Entry 6HUO (electron microscopy, 3.26 A resolution); this record covers chains C and D of the 6 polymer chains in the assembly.

# Chain C
Molecule: Gamma-aminobutyric acid receptor subunit gamma-2
Organism: Homo sapiens
UniProtKB: P18507 (GBRG2_HUMAN), isoform P18507-2; residues -38 to 436 here correspond to UniProt positions 1-475 (UniProt number = residue number + 39)
Amino-acid sequence (495 residues; numbered -38 to 456; the number before each row is that of its first residue; numbers below 1 keep their minus sign (Met-38 is residue -38)):
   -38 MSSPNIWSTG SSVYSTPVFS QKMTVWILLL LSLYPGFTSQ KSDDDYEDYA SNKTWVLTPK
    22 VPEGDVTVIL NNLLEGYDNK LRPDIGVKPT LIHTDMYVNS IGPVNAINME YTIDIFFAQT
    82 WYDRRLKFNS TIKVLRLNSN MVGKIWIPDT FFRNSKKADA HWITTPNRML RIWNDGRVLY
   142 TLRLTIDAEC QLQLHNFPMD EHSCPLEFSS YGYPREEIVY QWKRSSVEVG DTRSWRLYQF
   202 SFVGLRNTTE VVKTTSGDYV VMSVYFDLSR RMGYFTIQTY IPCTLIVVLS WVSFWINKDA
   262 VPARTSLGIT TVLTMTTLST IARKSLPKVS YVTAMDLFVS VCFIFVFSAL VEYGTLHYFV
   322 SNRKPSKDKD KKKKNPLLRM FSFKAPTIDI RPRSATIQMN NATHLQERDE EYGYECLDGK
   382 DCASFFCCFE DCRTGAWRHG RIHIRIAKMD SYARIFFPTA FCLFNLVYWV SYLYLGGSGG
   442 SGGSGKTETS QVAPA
Not modelled in the structure: -38 to 25, 325-405, 437-456
Differences from the reference sequence: expression tag (437-456)
Curated features (UniProtKB/Swiss-Prot):
  - region: Arg394 to Asp411 (Interaction with GABARAP)
  - glycosylation (N-linked (GlcNAc...) asparagine): Asn13, Asn90, Asn208
Disulfide bonds: Cys151-Cys165
Glycans and other covalent adducts: N-acetylglucosamine (NAG) linked to Asn208
Small-molecule neighbours: alprazolam (08H; 8-chloro-1-methyl-6-phenyl-4H-[1,2,4]triazolo[4,3-a][1,4]benzodiazepine): Tyr58, Asn60, Phe77
Reported in the primary citation:
  - binding site for alprazolam: Asn60
  - conformationally variable residues (side-chain flip): Tyr58, Asn60, Phe77

# Chain D
Molecule: Gamma-aminobutyric acid receptor subunit alpha-1
Organism: Bos taurus
UniProtKB: chimeric construct of P08219, P14867: residues -34 to -8 from P08219 (GBRA1_BOVIN) positions 1-27 (UniProt number = residue number + 35); residues 1-429 from P14867 positions 28-456 (UniProt number = residue number + 27)
Amino-acid sequence (464 residues; row label = number of the first residue in the row; numbers below 1 keep their minus sign (Met-34 is residue -34)):
   -34 MKKSPGLSDY LWAWTLFLST LTGRSYGDYK DDDDKQPSLQ DELKDNTTVF TRILDRLLDG
    26 YDNRLRPGLG ERVTEVKTDI FVTSFGPVSD HDMEYTIDVF FRQSWKDERL KFKGPMTVLR
    86 LNNLMASKIW TPDTFFHNGK KSVAHNMTMP NKLLRITEDG TLLYTMRLTV RAECPMHLED
   146 FPMDAHACPL KFGSYAYTRA EVVYEWTREP ARSVVVAEDG SRLNQYDLLG QTVDSGIVQS
   206 STGEYVVMTT HFHLKRKIGY FVIQTYLPCI MTVILSQVSF WLNRESVPAR TVFGVTTVLT
   266 MTTLSISARN SLPKVAYATA MDWFIAVCYA FVFSALIEFA TVNYFTKRGY AWDGKSVVPE
   326 KPKKVKDPLI KKNNTYAPTA TSYTPNLARG DPGLATIAKS ATIEPKEVKP ETKPPEPKKT
   386 FNSVSKIDRL SRIAFPLLFG IFNLVYWATY LNREPQLKAP TPHQ
Not modelled in the structure: -34 to 12, 321-383, 419-429
Differences from the reference sequence: linker (-7 to 0)
Curated features (UniProtKB/Swiss-Prot):
  - binding site (4-aminobutanoate): Arg67, Thr130
  - binding site (3alpha-hydroxy-5alpha-pregnan-11,20-dione): Trp246
  - glycosylation (N-linked (GlcNAc...) asparagine): Asn11, Asn111
Disulfide bonds: Cys139-Cys153
Glycans and other covalent adducts: N-acetylglucosamine (NAG) linked to Asn111
Small-molecule neighbours:
  - alprazolam (08H; 8-chloro-1-methyl-6-phenyl-4H-[1,2,4]triazolo[4,3-a][1,4]benzodiazepine): Phe100, His102, Ser159, Tyr160, Val203, Gln204, Ser205, Ser206, Tyr210
  - gamma-amino-butanoic acid (ABU): Phe65, Arg67, Leu118, Thr130
  - PIO ([(2R)-2-octanoyloxy-3-[oxidanyl-[(1R,2R,3S,4R,5R,6S)-2,3,6-tris(oxidanyl)-4,5-diphosphonooxy-cyclohexyl]oxy-phosphoryl]oxy-propyl] octanoate): Arg249, Thr306, Phe310, Thr311, Lys312, Arg313, Asn387, Ser388, Ser390, Lys391, Ile392, Leu395
Reported in the primary citation:
  - binding site for alprazolam: His102
  - conformationally variable residues (loop rearrangement): Ser206

# Chain C / chain D interface
Pairs across the interface (88; chain C residue first):
  Val27(C) - Leu30(D)  hydrophobic
  Val27(C) - Leu34(D)  hydrophobic
  Thr28(C) - Asp27(D)  hydrogen bond
  Thr28(C) - Leu30(D)
  Leu31(C) - Leu30(D)  hydrophobic
  Asn32(C) - Arg29(D)
  Leu35(C) - Arg29(D)
  Phe77(C) - Tyr160(D)
  Arg97(C) - Tyr162(D)
  Arg97(C) - Glu166(D)  salt bridge
  Leu98(C) - Arg29(D)
  Leu98(C) - Ala161(D)
  Asn99(C) - Trp95(D)  hydrogen bond
  Asn99(C) - Asp98(D)
  Asn99(C) - Tyr162(D)  hydrogen bond
  Asn101(C) - Asn28(D)  hydrogen bond (side chain-backbone)
  Asn101(C) - Arg29(D)
  Met102(C) - Arg29(D)
  Lys105(C) - Arg29(D)
  His122(C) - Gly104(D)
  His122(C) - Lys105(D)  hydrogen bond (side chain-backbone)
  Ile124(C) - Phe100(D)
  Ile124(C) - Ser107(D)
  Ile124(C) - Ala109(D)
  Ile124(C) - Leu133(D)  hydrophobic
  Thr125(C) - Thr99(D)  hydrogen bond (side chain-backbone)
  Thr125(C) - Met131(D)
  Thr125(C) - Leu133(D)
  Thr126(C) - Pro97(D)
  Thr126(C) - Asp98(D)
  Asn128(C) - Phe100(D)
  Asn128(C) - Tyr160(D)
  Met130(C) - Tyr160(D)  hydrophobic
  Met130(C) - Ala161(D)
  Arg132(C) - Thr207(D)  hydrogen bond (side chain-backbone)
  Thr142(C) - Tyr160(D)
  Leu143(C) - Tyr160(D)
  Arg144(C) - Phe100(D)
  Arg144(C) - Phe101(D)  hydrogen bond (side chain-backbone)
  Arg144(C) - His102(D)
  Arg144(C) - Gly104(D)  hydrogen bond (side chain-backbone)
  Arg144(C) - Tyr160(D)
  Ser195(C) - Glu138(D)
  Arg197(C) - Asp57(D)
  Arg197(C) - Lys105(D)
  Arg197(C) - Glu138(D)  salt bridge
  Tyr199(C) - His56(D)
  Tyr199(C) - Met58(D)  hydrogen bond
  Tyr199(C) - Lys279(D)
  Tyr199(C) - Val280(D)  hydrophobic
  Tyr199(C) - Ala281(D)
  Gln200(C) - Lys279(D)
  Arg232(C) - Ala281(D)
  Arg232(C) - Tyr282(D)
  Gly234(C) - Ala281(D)
  Tyr235(C) - Arg274(D)
  Tyr235(C) - Lys279(D)
  Tyr235(C) - Val280(D)
  Tyr235(C) - Ala281(D)
  Ile238(C) - Tyr282(D)
  Ile238(C) - Asp287(D)
  Gln239(C) - Arg274(D)
  Leu246(C) - Tyr294(D)  hydrophobic
  Ile247(C) - Thr267(D)
  Val249(C) - Phe298(D)  hydrophobic
  Leu250(C) - Val263(D)  hydrophobic
  Leu250(C) - Leu301(D)  hydrophobic
  Val253(C) - Leu301(D)  hydrophobic
  Val253(C) - Ile302(D)  hydrophobic
  Val253(C) - Ala305(D)  hydrophobic
  Trp256(C) - Ala305(D)
  Trp256(C) - Tyr309(D)  hydrophobic
  Ile257(C) - Asn308(D)
  Asn258(C) - Asn308(D)
  Ala261(C) - Val252(D)  hydrophobic
  Pro263(C) - Pro253(D)  hydrophobic
  Ala264(C) - Val252(D)  hydrophobic
  Ala264(C) - Thr256(D)
  Ser267(C) - Thr256(D)
  Leu268(C) - Thr256(D)
  Leu268(C) - Val260(D)  hydrophobic
  Thr271(C) - Val260(D)
  Thr271(C) - Leu264(D)
  Thr275(C) - Leu264(D)
  Leu279(C) - Ile271(D)  hydrophobic
  Ile282(C) - Ile271(D)  hydrophobic
  Ser286(C) - Lys279(D)
  Arg415(C) - Tyr309(D)
Interface residues without a listed pair, chain C (55 interface residues in all): Asn60, Asp120, Arg129, Leu140, Glu189
Interface residues without a listed pair, chain D (59 interface residues in all): Thr96, Asn103, Lys106, Val108, Thr163, Ser206, Gly208, Tyr210, Pro278, Ala283, Phe304

# Overview
The interface between chain C and chain D involves 55 residues on one side and 59 on the other; the contacts
include 10 hydrogen bonds and 2 salt bridges. Among the polar pairs are Arg97(C)-Glu166(D),
Arg197(C)-Glu138(D) and Thr28(C)-Asp27(D). From the paper: a binding site for alprazolam at Asn60(C) and
His102(D); conformational variability at Tyr58(C), Asn60(C) and Ser206(D) among others.
Here chain C is Gamma-aminobutyric acid receptor subunit gamma-2 (Homo sapiens) and chain D is
Gamma-aminobutyric acid receptor subunit alpha-1 (Bos taurus). Entry 6HUO (CryoEM structure of human
full-length heteromeric alpha1beta3gamma2L GABA(A)R in complex with alprazolam (Xanax), GABA and megabody ...)
was determined by electron microscopy together with 6HUG, 6HUJ, 6HUK and 6HUP from the same study.
